Entry 5X8R (electron microscopy, 3.70 A resolution); this record covers chains p and a of the 26 polymer chains in the assembly.

Chain p:
Protein: 30S ribosomal protein S16, chloroplastic
From: Spinacia oleracea
UniProtKB: P28807 (RR16_SPIOL); residue numbers follow UniProt; this construct covers 1-88
Sequence (88 residues; row label = number of the first residue in the row):
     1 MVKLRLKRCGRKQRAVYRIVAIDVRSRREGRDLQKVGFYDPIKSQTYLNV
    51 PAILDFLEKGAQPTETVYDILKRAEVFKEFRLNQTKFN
Not modelled in the structure: 81-88

Chain a:
Molecule: 16S rRNA
From: Spinacia oleracea
Sequence (1491 nucleotides; row label = number of the first residue in the row):
     1 UCUCAUGGAGAGUUCGAUCCUGGCUCAGGAUGAACGCUGGCGGCAUGCUU
    51 AACACAUGCAAGUCGGACGGGAAGUGGUGUUUCCAGUGGCGGACGGGUGA
   101 GUAACGCGUAAGAACCUGCCCUUGGGAGGGGAACAACAGCUGGAAACGGC
   151 UGCUAAUACCCCGUAGGCUGAGAAGCAAAAGGAGGAAUCCGCCCGAGGAG
   201 GGGCUCGCGUCUGAUUAGCUAGUUGGUGAGGUAAUAGCUUACCAAGGCGA
   251 UGAUCAGUAGCUGGUCCGAGAGGAUGAUCAGCCACACUGGGACUGAGACA
   301 CGGCCCAGACUCCUACGGGAGGCAGCAGUGGGGAAUUUUCCGCAAUGGGC
   351 GAAAGCCUGACGGAGCAAUGCCGCGUGGAGGCAGAAGGCCCACGGGUCGU
   401 GAACUUCUUUUCCCGGAGAAGAAGCAAUGACGGUAUCCGGGGAAUAAGCA
   451 UCGGCUAACUCUGUGCCAGCAGCCGCGGUAAGACAGAGGAUGCAAGCGUU
   501 AUCCGGAAUGAUUGGGCGUAAAGCGUCUGUAGGUGGCUUUUUAAGUCCGC
   551 CGUCAAAUCCCAGGGCUCAACCCUGGACAGGCGGUGGAAACUACCAAGCU
   601 GGAGUACGGUAGGGGCAGAGGGAAUUUCCGGUGGAGCGGUGAAAUGCGUA
   651 GAGAUCGGAAAGAACACCAACGGCGAAAGCACUCUGCUGGGCCGACACUG
   701 ACACUGAGAGACGAAAGCUAGGGGAGCGAAUGGGAUUAGAUACCCCAGUA
   751 GUCCUAGCCGUAAACGAUGGAUACUAGGCGCUGUGCGUAUCGACCCGUGC
   801 AGUGUUGUAGCUAACGCGUUAAGUAUCCCGCCUGGGGAGUACGUUCGCAA
   851 GAAUGAAACUCAAAGGAAUUGACGGGGGCCCGCACAAGCGGUGGAGCAUG
   901 UGGUUUAAUUCGAUGCAAAGCGAAGAACCUUACCAGGGCUUGACAUGCCG
   951 CGAAUCCUCUUGAAAGAGAGGGGUGCCUUCGGGAACGCGGACACAGGUGG
  1001 UGCAUGGCUGUCGUCAGCUCGUGCCGUAAGGUGUUGGGUUAAGUCCCGCA
  1051 ACGAGCGCAACCCUCGUGUUUAGUUGCCAACGUUGAGUUUGGAACCCUGA
  1101 ACAGACUGCCGGUGAUAAGCCGGAGGAAGGUGAGGAUGACGUCAAGUCAU
  1151 CAUGCCCCUUAUGCCCUGGGCGACACACGUGCUACAAUGGCCGGGACAAA
  1201 GGGUCGCGAUCCCGCGAGGGUGAGCUAACCCCAAAAACCCGUCCUCAGUU
  1251 CGGAUUGCAGGCUGCAACUCGCCUGCAUGAAGCCGGAAUCGCUAGUAAUC
  1301 GCCGGUCAGCCAUACGGCGGUGAAUUCGUUCCCGGGCCUUGUACACACCG
  1351 CCCGUCACACUAUGGGAGCUGGCCAUGCCCGAAGUCGUUACCUUAACCGC
  1401 AAGGAGGGGGAUGCCGAAGGCAGGGCUAGUGACUGGAGUGAAGUCGUAAC
  1451 AAGGUAGCCGUACUGGAAGGUGCGGCUGGAUCACCUCCUUU
Not modelled in the structure: 1-2, 76-78, 1084-1086, 1489-1491

How chain p and chain a interact:
Contacting residue pairs (68):
  Met-1(p) / C120(a)  base contact
  Met-1(p) / G198(a)  base contact
  Met-1(p) / A199(a)  base contact
  Val-2(p) / G200(a)  sugar contact
  Lys-3(p) / G348(a)  phosphate contact
  Arg-5(p) / G347(a)  hydrogen bond to the phosphate
  Arg-5(p) / G348(a)  salt bridge to the phosphate
  Leu-6(p) / U346(a)  phosphate contact
  Leu-6(p) / G347(a)  hydrogen bond to the phosphate
  Arg-8(p) / G362(a)  hydrogen bond to the phosphate
  Arg-8(p) / G363(a)  salt bridge to the phosphate
  Cys-9(p) / C572(a)  phosphate contact
  Cys-9(p) / C573(a)  hydrogen bond to the phosphate
  Gly-10(p) / C572(a)  sugar contact
  Arg-11(p) / C44(a)  sugar contact
  Arg-11(p) / C566(a)  hydrogen bond to the base
  Arg-11(p) / C571(a)  sugar contact
  Arg-11(p) / C572(a)  sugar contact
  Lys-12(p) / C44(a)  phosphate contact
  Lys-12(p) / A45(a)  phosphate contact
  Lys-12(p) / G363(a)  phosphate contact
  Lys-12(p) / A364(a)  salt bridge to the phosphate
  Gln-13(p) / G363(a)  hydrogen bond to the phosphate
  Gln-13(p) / G421(a)  base contact
  Arg-14(p) / C566(a)  hydrogen bond to the sugar
  Val-16(p) / C573(a)  sugar contact
  Tyr-17(p) / A345(a)  hydrogen bond to the sugar
  Arg-18(p) / A557(a)  salt bridge to the phosphate
  Arg-18(p) / U574(a)  salt bridge to the phosphate
  Asp-23(p) / G200(a)  hydrogen bond to the sugar
  Val-24(p) / G348(a)  phosphate contact
  Val-24(p) / G349(a)  phosphate contact
  Arg-25(p) / C94(a)  hydrogen bond to the sugar
  Arg-25(p) / G118(a)  hydrogen bond to the base
  Arg-25(p) / A296(a)  hydrogen bond to the base
  Arg-27(p) / G95(a)  sugar contact
  Arg-27(p) / G96(a)  salt bridge to the phosphate
  Arg-27(p) / A280(a)  salt bridge to the phosphate
  Arg-27(p) / G281(a)  salt bridge to the phosphate
  Arg-28(p) / U346(a)  hydrogen bond to the base
  Arg-28(p) / G347(a)  sugar contact
  Arg-28(p) / C361(a)  hydrogen bond to the sugar
  Arg-28(p) / G362(a)  salt bridge to the phosphate
  Glu-29(p) / A280(a)  phosphate contact
  Glu-29(p) / G281(a)  phosphate contact
  Gly-30(p) / G281(a)  phosphate contact
  Arg-31(p) / A555(a)  sugar contact
  Asp-32(p) / A555(a)  sugar contact
  Lys-35(p) / A556(a)  hydrogen bond to the sugar
  Phe-38(p) / C573(a)  sugar contact
  Phe-38(p) / U574(a)  sugar contact
  Pro-41(p) / G421(a)  sugar contact
  Lys-59(p) / C121(a)  hydrogen bond to the sugar
  Lys-59(p) / G197(a)  base contact
  Lys-59(p) / G198(a)  hydrogen bond to the sugar
  Lys-59(p) / A199(a)  sugar contact
  Gly-60(p) / C120(a)  hydrogen bond to the sugar
  Gly-60(p) / C121(a)  sugar contact
  Gln-62(p) / C120(a)  hydrogen bond to the sugar
  Gln-62(p) / C121(a)  hydrogen bond to the phosphate
  Thr-64(p) / G347(a)  phosphate contact
  Thr-64(p) / G348(a)  phosphate contact
  Thr-66(p) / U346(a)  hydrogen bond to the phosphate
  Thr-66(p) / A423(a)  base contact
  Asp-69(p) / A423(a)  phosphate contact
  Asp-69(p) / G424(a)  phosphate contact
  Arg-73(p) / A423(a)  sugar contact
  Arg-73(p) / G424(a)  salt bridge to the phosphate
Other interface residues (no listed pair), chain p (40 interface residues in all): Lys-7, Leu-33, Tyr-39, Ile-42, Glu-58, Val-67
Other interface residues (no listed pair), chain a (42 interface residues in all): G43, C119, G201, A360, A420, G565, A570

Overview:
The interface between chain p and chain a involves 40 residues on one side and 42 on the other, with 21
hydrogen bonds and 10 salt bridges. Polar pairs include Arg-11(p)/C566(a), Arg-25(p)/G118(a) and
Arg-25(p)/A296(a).
Chain p is 30S ribosomal protein S16, chloroplastic and chain a is 16S rRNA, both from Spinacia oleracea; the
structure, Structure of the 30S small subunit of chloroplast ribosome from spinach, was determined by electron
microscopy, deposited together with 5X8P and 5X8T.
